9AVE - chain A; structure by X-ray diffraction, 2.37 A resolution.

# Chain A
Molecule: Mitochondrial fission 1 protein
From: Homo sapiens
UniProtKB: Q9Y3D6 (FIS1_HUMAN); residues 1-123 here = UniProt positions 1-123
Amino-acid sequence (129 residues; each row starts with the number of its first residue):
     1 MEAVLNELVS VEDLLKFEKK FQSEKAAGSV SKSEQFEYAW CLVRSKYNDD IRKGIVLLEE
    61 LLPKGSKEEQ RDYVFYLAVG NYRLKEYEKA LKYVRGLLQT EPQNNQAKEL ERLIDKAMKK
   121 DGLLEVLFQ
Disordered / not traced: 1-31
Differences from the reference sequence: engineered mutation Glu34 (Thr in Q9Y3D6); expression tag (124-129)
Cystine bridges: Cys41 forms a disulfide with the same residue of a neighbouring copy of this chain
Swiss-Prot annotation at these positions:
  - modified residue: Met1 (N-acetylmethionine), Ser10 (Phosphoserine)
  - mutagenesis: Leu14 (L14P: Approximately 40% of cells display fragmented mitochondria), Leu42 (L42P: Less than 15% of cells display fragmented mitochondria), Leu58 (L58P: Less than 15% of cells display fragmented mitochondria), Leu77 (L77P: Less than 15% of cells display fragmented mitochondria. Shows greatly reduced binding to DNM1L), Leu91 (L91P: Less than 15% of cells display fragmented mitochondria. Shows greatly reduced binding to DNM1L), Leu110 (L110P: Approximately 40% of cells display fragmented mitochondria. No change in binding to DNM1L)
What the authors report for this chain:
  - self-association interface (contacts with another copy of this molecule); pairs are residue here / residue on that copy: Cys41-Cys41 (disulfide)
  - conformationally variable residues (order/disorder transition): Met1 to Val30
  - mutagenesis - Y38E (Kd 100 uM), C41S/V56C: abolished binding to SP11
  - mutagenesis - Y38E: abolished binding to SP22
  - mutagenesis - C41S: abolished binding to CPM
  - post-translational modification sites: Tyr38 (citing earlier work)
  - mutagenesis - C41S: abolished localization to hydrogen peroxide

# Overview
UniProt lists 6 mutagenesis sites. The paper reports that Y38E and C41S/V56C abolish binding to SP11; a
modification site at Tyr38.
Chain A is Mitochondrial fission 1 protein (Homo sapiens); the structure, Mitochondrial fission 1 protein Fis1
T34E mutation, was determined by X-ray diffraction, deposited together with 9AVB, 9AVC, 9AVD, 9AYD and 9AYE.
